Entry 6F5P (X-ray diffraction, 4.14 A resolution (low resolution: residue-level contacts below are approximate; hydrogen-bond / salt-bridge calls are withheld)); this record covers chains A and G of the 8 polymer chains in the assembly.

# Chain A
Name: Polymerase acidic protein
From: Influenza C virus (strain C/Johannesburg/1/1966)
Notes: EC 3.1.-.-
UniProt: Q9IMP5 (PA_INCJH); numbering as in UniProt (aligned over 1-709)
Amino-acid sequence (709 residues; row label = number of the first residue in the row):
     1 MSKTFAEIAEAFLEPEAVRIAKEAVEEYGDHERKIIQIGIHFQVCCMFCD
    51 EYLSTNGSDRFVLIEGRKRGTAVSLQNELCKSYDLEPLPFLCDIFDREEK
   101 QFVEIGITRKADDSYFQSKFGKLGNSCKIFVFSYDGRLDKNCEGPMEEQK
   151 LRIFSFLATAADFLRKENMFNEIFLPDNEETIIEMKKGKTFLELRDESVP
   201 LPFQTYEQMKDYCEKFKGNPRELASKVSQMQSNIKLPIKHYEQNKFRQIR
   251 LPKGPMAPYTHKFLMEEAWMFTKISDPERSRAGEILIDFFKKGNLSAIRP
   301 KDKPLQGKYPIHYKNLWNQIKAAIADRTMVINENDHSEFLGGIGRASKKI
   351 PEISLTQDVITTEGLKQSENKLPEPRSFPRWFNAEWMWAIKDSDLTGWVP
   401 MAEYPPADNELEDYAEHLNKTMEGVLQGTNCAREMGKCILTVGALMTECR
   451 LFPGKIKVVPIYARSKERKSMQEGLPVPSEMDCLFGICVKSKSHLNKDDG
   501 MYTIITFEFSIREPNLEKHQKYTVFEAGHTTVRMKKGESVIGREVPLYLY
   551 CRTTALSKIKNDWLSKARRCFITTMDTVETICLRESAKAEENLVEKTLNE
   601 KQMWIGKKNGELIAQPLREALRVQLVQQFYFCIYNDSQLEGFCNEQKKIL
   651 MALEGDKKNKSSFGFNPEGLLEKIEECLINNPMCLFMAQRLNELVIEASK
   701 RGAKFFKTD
Unresolved in the structure: 709
Bound ions: Mg2+ near Glu104 (its only coordinating residue here)
UniProt features mapped onto this chain:
  - motif: Arg109 to Gly124 (Nuclear localization signal 1 (NLS1)), Lys166 to Ser228 (Nuclear localization signal 2 (NLS2))
  - binding site (Mn(2+)): His41, Glu65, Asp93, Glu104, Ile105
From the paper describing this entry:
  - binding site for DNA-directed RNA polymerase subunit (chain G): Pro237, Tyr241, Asn659, Ser661, Phe663, Lys704
  - mutagenesis - P237A, Y241A, F663A: decreased catalytic activity on both transcription and replication
  - mutagenesis - K239A, E242A, R701A: unchanged catalytic activity (polymerase activity)
  - mutagenesis - K657A, N659A, S661A, K704A: decreased catalytic activity on mRNA levels

# Chain G
Name: DNA-directed RNA polymerase subunit
From: Fopius arisanus
Notes: EC 2.7.7.6
Amino-acid sequence (28 residues; each row starts with the number of its first residue):
     1 YSPTSPSYSPTSPSYSPTSPSYSPTSPS
Unresolved in the structure: 1-3, 16-28
Modified residues: Ser5, Ser12, Ser19, Ser26 (phosphoserine; SEP)

# Interface between chain A and chain G
Pairs across the interface - 15 pairs, chain A then chain G:
  Pro237(A) with Ser5(G)
  Ile238(A) with Tyr8(G)
  Lys239(A) with Pro6(G); Tyr8(G)
  Tyr241(A) with Tyr8(G); Pro10(G)
  Asn659(A) with Pro10(G); Ser12(G); Pro13(G)
  Ser661(A) with Tyr8(G)
  Phe663(A) with Tyr8(G)
  Arg701(A) with Ser14(G); Tyr15(G)
  Gly702(A) with Ser14(G)
  Lys704(A) with Ser14(G)
Other interface residues (no listed pair), chain A (14 interface residues in all): Ile234, His240, Asp656, Ala703
Other interface residues (no listed pair), chain G (9 interface residues in all): Ser7

# Overview
14 residues of chain A and 9 residues of chain G are in contact. The paper reports a binding site for
DNA-directed RNA polymerase subunit (chain G) at Pro237(A), Tyr241(A) and Asn659(A) among others; K657A, N659A
and S661A of chain A, among others, reduce catalytic activity on mRNA levels; 10 substitutions were tested in
all.
Here chain A is Polymerase acidic protein (Influenza C virus (strain C/Johannesburg/1/1966)) and chain G is
DNA-directed RNA polymerase subunit (Fopius arisanus). Entry 6F5P (A mechanism for the activation of the
influenza virus transcriptase) was determined by X-ray diffraction, deposited together with 6F5O.
